4JLR - chains L and S of the 3 polymer chains in the assembly; structure by X-ray diffraction, 2.71 A resolution.

[Chain L]
Protein: Motavizumab Fab light chain
From: Homo sapiens
Notes: antibody fragment or engineered binder
Sequence (213 residues; numbered 1 to 214; 1 number in that range is skipped by the numbering (no residue carries it; nothing is unmodelled there); the number before each row is that of its first residue):
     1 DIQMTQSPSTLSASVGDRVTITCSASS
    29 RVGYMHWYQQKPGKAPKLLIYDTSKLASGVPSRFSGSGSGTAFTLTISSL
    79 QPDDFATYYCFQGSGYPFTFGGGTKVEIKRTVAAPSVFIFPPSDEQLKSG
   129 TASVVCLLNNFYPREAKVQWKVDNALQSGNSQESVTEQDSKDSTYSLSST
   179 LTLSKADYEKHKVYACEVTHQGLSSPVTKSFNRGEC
Disordered / not traced: 212-214
Cystine bridges: Cys-23/Cys-88, Cys-134/Cys-194

[Chain S]
Protein: RSV_1Isea designed scaffold
Sequence (123 residues; row label = number of the first residue in the row):
     1 GSRSDMRKDAERRFDKFVEAAKNKFDKFKAALRKGDIKEERRKDMKKLAR
    51 KEAEQARRAVRNRLSELLSKINDMPITNDQKKLMSNDVLKFAAEAEKKIE
   101 ALAADAEDKFTQGSWLEHHHHHH
Disordered / not traced: 1-3, 31-43, 108-123
Reported in the primary citation:
  - mutagenesis - K82E: decreased binding to Mota

[Interface between chain L and chain S]
Residue-residue contacts - 10 pairs, chain L then chain S:
  Gly-31(L) with Asp-79(S), hydrogen bond (backbone-side chain)
  Tyr-32(L) with Asp-79(S); Lys-82(S); Leu-83(S)
  Asp-50(L) with Lys-82(S), salt bridge
  Gly-91(L) with Asn-78(S), hydrogen bond (backbone-side chain)
  Ser-92(L) with Asn-78(S), hydrogen bond (backbone-side chain); Asp-79(S), hydrogen bond
  Gly-93(L) with Asn-78(S)
  Tyr-94(L) with Asn-78(S)
Other interface residues (no listed pair), chain L (10 interface residues in all): Val-30, His-34, Phe-96
From the paper, about this interface:
  - residue pairs: Lys-82(S)/Asp-50(L) (salt bridge)
  - epitope / paratope residues, chain S: Lys-82(S)

[Summary]
The interface between chain L and chain S involves 10 residues on one side and 4 on the other, with 4 hydrogen
bonds and 1 salt bridge. Polar pairs include Asp-50(L)/Lys-82(S), Gly-31(L)/Asp-79(S) and Gly-91(L)/Asn-78(S).
The authors report a salt bridge between Lys-82(S) and Asp-50(L). The paper reports that K82E of chain S
reduces binding to Mota; the epitope/paratope residue Lys-82(S).
Here chain L is Motavizumab Fab light chain (Homo sapiens) and chain S is RSV_1Isea designed scaffold. Entry
4JLR (Crystal structure of a designed Respiratory Syncytial Virus Immunogen in complex with Motavizumab) was
determined by X-ray diffraction, deposited together with 4L8I and 4N9G.
